2I3W - chain A; structure by X-ray diffraction, 2.30 A resolution.

[Chain A]
Name: Glutamate receptor subunit 2
From: Rattus norvegicus
Notes: fragment: ligand binding core (s1s2j); engineered mutation(s): G729C
UniProt: P19491 (GRIA2_RAT); the construct has insertions or renumbered stretches relative to UniProt, so the offset changes along the chain: 3-117 = UniProt 413-527; 120-261 = UniProt 653-794
Amino-acid sequence (259 residues; numbered 3 to 261; the number before each row is that of its first residue):
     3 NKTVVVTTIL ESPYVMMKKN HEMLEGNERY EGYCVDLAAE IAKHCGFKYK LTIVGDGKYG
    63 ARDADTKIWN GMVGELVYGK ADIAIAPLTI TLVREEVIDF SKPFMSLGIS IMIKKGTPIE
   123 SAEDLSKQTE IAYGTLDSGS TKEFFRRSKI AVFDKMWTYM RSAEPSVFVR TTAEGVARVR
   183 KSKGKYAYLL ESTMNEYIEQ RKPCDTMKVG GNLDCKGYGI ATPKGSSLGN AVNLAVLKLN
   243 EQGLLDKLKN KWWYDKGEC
Unresolved in the structure: 3
Cystine bridges: Cys-206/Cys-261
Differences from the reference sequence: linker (118-119)
Residues lining bound ligands: glutamic acid (GLU): Tyr-61, Pro-89, Leu-90, Thr-91, Arg-96, Leu-138, Gly-141, Ser-142, Thr-143, Leu-192, Glu-193, Met-196, Tyr-220
Swiss-Prot annotation at these positions:
  - binding site (L-glutamate): Pro-89, Thr-91, Arg-96, Ser-142, Thr-143, Glu-193
  - site: Arg-64 (Interaction with the cone snail toxin Con-ikot-ikot), Ile-121 (Crucial to convey clamshell closure to channel opening), Arg-148 (Interaction with the cone snail toxin Con-ikot-ikot), Lys-240 (Interaction with the cone snail toxin Con-ikot-ikot)
  - glycosylation: Asn-3 (N-linked (GlcNAc...) asparagine)
  - modified residue (Phosphoserine): Ser-150, Ser-184

[Summary]
Ligands of chain A: glutamic acid. Curated annotation (UniProt) lists 6 L-glutamate-binding residues.
Chain A is Glutamate receptor subunit 2 (Rattus norvegicus); the structure, Measurement of conformational
changes accompanying desensitization in an ionotropic glutamate receptor: Structure of S729C mutant, was
determined by X-ray diffraction, deposited together with 2I3V.
